4PPS - chains A and C of the 4 polymer chains in the assembly; structure by X-ray diffraction, 1.93 A resolution.

[Chain A]
Protein: Estrogen receptor
From: Homo sapiens
Notes: fragment: ligand-binding domain
UniProt: P03372 (ESR1_HUMAN); numbering as in UniProt (aligned over 305-548)
Amino-acid sequence (244 residues; each row starts with the number of its first residue):
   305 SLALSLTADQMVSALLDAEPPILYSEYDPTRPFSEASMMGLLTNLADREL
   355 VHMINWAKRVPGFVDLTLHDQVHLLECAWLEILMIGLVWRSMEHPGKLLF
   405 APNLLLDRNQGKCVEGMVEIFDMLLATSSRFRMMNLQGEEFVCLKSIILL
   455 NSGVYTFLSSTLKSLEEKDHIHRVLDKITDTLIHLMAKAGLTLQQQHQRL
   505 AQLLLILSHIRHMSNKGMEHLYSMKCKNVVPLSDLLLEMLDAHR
Not modelled in the structure: 359, 462-466
Differences from the reference sequence: engineered mutation Ser537 (Tyr in P03372)
Ligand contacts: ESE ((1S,3aR,5R,7aS)-5-(4-hydroxyphenyl)-7a-methyloctahydro-1H-inden-1-ol): Met343, Leu346, Thr347, Leu349, Ala350, Glu353, Leu384, Leu387, Met388, Leu391, Arg394, Phe404, Met421, Gly521, His524, Leu525

[Chain C]
Protein: Nuclear receptor coactivator 2
Notes: fragment: receptor-interacting peptide
UniProt: Q15596 (NCOA2_HUMAN); residues 687-698 here = UniProt positions 687-698
Amino-acid sequence (12 residues; numbered 687 to 698; the number before each row is that of its first residue):
   687 HKILHRLLQDSS

[Chain A / chain C interface]
Contacting residue pairs - 22 pairs, chain A then chain C:
  Ile358(A) - Leu690(C)  hydrophobic
  Ile358(A) - Leu693(C)  hydrophobic
  Ile358(A) - Leu694(C)  hydrophobic
  Lys362(A) - Leu694(C)  hydrogen bond (side chain-backbone)
  Lys362(A) - Ser697(C)  hydrogen bond
  Arg363(A) - Ser698(C)  hydrogen bond (side chain-backbone)
  Leu372(A) - His691(C)
  Leu372(A) - Leu694(C)  hydrophobic
  Leu372(A) - Gln695(C)
  Gln375(A) - Leu694(C)
  Val376(A) - Leu690(C)
  Val376(A) - His691(C)
  Val376(A) - Leu694(C)  hydrophobic
  Leu379(A) - Leu694(C)  hydrophobic
  Glu380(A) - Lys688(C)  salt bridge
  Glu380(A) - Leu690(C)
  Asp538(A) - Ile689(C)
  Leu539(A) - Ile689(C)
  Leu539(A) - Leu693(C)  hydrophobic
  Glu542(A) - Lys688(C)
  Glu542(A) - Ile689(C)  hydrogen bond (side chain-backbone)
  Met543(A) - Leu690(C)  hydrophobic
Interface residues without a listed pair, chain A (13 interface residues in all): Phe367
Interface features reported in the paper:
  - residue pairs: Leu693(C)-Ile358(A)

[Summary]
Chain A and chain C form an interface of 13 and 9 residues respectively; the contacts include 4 hydrogen bonds
and 1 salt bridge. Among the polar pairs are Glu380(A)-Lys688(C), Lys362(A)-Leu694(C) and Lys362(A)-Ser697(C).
The authors report a contact between Leu693(C) and Ile358(A).
Here chain A is Estrogen receptor (Homo sapiens) and chain C is Nuclear receptor coactivator 2. Entry 4PPS
(Crystal Structure of the Estrogen Receptor alpha Ligand-binding Domain in Complex with an A-CD ring estrogen
...) was determined by X-ray diffraction together with 4PP6 and 4PPP from the same study.
